PDB entry 7YER | electron microscopy, 3.00 A resolution | chains B and D of the 5 polymer chains in the assembly

# Chain B (and D)
Name: Polymerase cofactor VP35
Source organism: Ebola virus
Notes: chain D of this document is another copy of the same molecule, construct and numbering; everything in this record applies to it too
Reference sequence: A0A1C4HDK9 (A0A1C4HDK9_9MONO); residues 1-340 here = UniProt positions 1-340
Chain sequence (340 residues; row label = number of the first residue in the row):
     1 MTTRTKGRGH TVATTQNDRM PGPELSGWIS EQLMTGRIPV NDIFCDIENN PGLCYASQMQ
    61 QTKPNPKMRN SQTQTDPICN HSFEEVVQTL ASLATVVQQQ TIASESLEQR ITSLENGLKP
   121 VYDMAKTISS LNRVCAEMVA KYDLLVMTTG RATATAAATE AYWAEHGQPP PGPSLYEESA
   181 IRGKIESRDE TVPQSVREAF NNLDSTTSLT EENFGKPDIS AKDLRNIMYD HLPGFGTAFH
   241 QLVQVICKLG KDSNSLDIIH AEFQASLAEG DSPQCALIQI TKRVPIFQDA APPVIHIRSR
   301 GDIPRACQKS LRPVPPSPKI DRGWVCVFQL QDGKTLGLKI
Disordered / not traced: 1-80 (chain D: 1-81, 150-340)
From the paper describing this entry:
  - self-association interface (contacts with another copy of this molecule); pairs are residue here / residue on that copy: Arg-151/Glu-160 (hydrogen bond), Ser-174

# Chain B / chain D interface
Pairs across the interface (16):
  Gln-100(B) / Gln-100(D)
  Tyr-142(B) / Tyr-142(D)
  Thr-155(B) / Leu-144(D)
  Thr-155(B) / Leu-145(D)
  Ala-156(B) / Leu-144(D)
  Ala-156(B) / Leu-145(D)
  Ala-156(B) / Met-147(D)  hydrophobic
  Leu-175(B) / Leu-145(D)
  Leu-175(B) / Val-146(D)
  Leu-175(B) / Met-147(D)  hydrogen bond (backbone-backbone)
  Tyr-176(B) / Met-147(D)  hydrophobic
  Glu-177(B) / Thr-148(D)
  Ala-180(B) / Met-147(D)  hydrophobic
  Ala-180(B) / Thr-148(D)
  Ala-180(B) / Thr-149(D)
  Lys-184(B) / Met-147(D)
Interface residues without a listed pair, chain B (13 interface residues in all): Thr-153, Ala-154, Glu-160, Ile-181
Interface residues without a listed pair, chain D (9 interface residues in all): Met-138

# In short
13 residues of chain B face 9 of chain D across their interface, with 1 hydrogen bond. The hydrogen-bonded
pair Leu-175(B)/Met-147(D) is a backbone contact. From the paper: a self-association interface involving
Arg-151(B) and Ser-174(B).
Chain B and chain D are both Polymerase cofactor VP35 (Ebola virus); the structure, The structure of EBOV
L-VP35 complex, was determined by electron microscopy (same publication as 7YES and 7YET).
